Entry 6C23 (electron microscopy, 3.90 A resolution); this record covers chains P and Q of the 12 polymer chains in the assembly.

== Chain P ==
Molecule: Zinc finger protein AEBP2
Source organism: Homo sapiens
UniProtKB: Q6ZN18 (AEBP2_HUMAN); residues 1-295 here correspond to UniProt positions 209-503 (UniProt number = residue number + 208)
Amino-acid sequence (295 residues; row label = number of the first residue in the row):
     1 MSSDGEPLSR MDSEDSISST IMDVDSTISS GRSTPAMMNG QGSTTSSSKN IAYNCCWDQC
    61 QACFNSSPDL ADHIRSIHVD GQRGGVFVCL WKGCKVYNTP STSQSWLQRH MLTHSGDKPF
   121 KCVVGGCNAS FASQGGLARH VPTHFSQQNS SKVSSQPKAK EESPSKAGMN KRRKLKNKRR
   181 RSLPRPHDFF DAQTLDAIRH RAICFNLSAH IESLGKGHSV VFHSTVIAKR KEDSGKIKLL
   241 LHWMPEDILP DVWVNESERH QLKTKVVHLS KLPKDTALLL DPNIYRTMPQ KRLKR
Not modelled in the structure: 1-231
UniProt features mapped onto this chain:
  - zinc finger: Tyr-53 to His-78 (C2H2-type 1), Lys-92 to His-114 (C2H2-type 2), Phe-120 to His-144 (C2H2-type 3)
  - region: Thr-287 to Arg-295 (Important for nucleosome binding activity of the PRC2 complex)
  - modified residue (Phosphoserine): Ser-2, Ser-3, Ser-182

== Chain Q ==
Molecule: Polycomb protein SUZ12
Source organism: Homo sapiens
UniProtKB: Q15022 (SUZ12_HUMAN); residue numbers follow UniProt; this construct covers 1-739
Amino-acid sequence (739 residues; each row starts with the number of its first residue):
     1 MAPQKHGGGG GGGSGPSAGS GGGGFGGSAA VAAATASGGK SGGGSCGGGG SYSASSSSSA
    61 AAAAGAAVLP VKKPKMEHVQ ADHELFLQAF EKPTQIYRFL RTRNLIAPIF LHRTLTYMSH
   121 RNSRTNIKRK TFKVDDMLSK VEKMKGEQES HSLSAHLQLT FTGFFHKNDK PSPNSENEQN
   181 SVTLEVLLVK VCHKKRKDVS CPIRQVPTGK KQVPLNPDLN QTKPGNFPSL AVSSNEFEPS
   241 NSHMVKSYSL LFRVTRPGRR EFNGMINGET NENIDVNEEL PARRKRNRED GEKTFVAQMT
   301 VFDKNRRLQL LDGEYEVAMQ EMEECPISKK RATWETILDG KRLPPFETFS QGPTLQFTLR
   361 WTGETNDKST APIAKPLATR NSESLHQENK PGSVKPTQTI AVKESLTTDL QTRKEKDTPN
   421 ENRQKLRIFY QFLYNNNTRQ QTEARDDLHC PWCTLNCRKL YSLLKHLKLC HSRFIFNYVY
   481 HPKGARIDVS INECYDGSYA GNPQDIHRQP GFAFSRNGPV KRTPITHILV CRPKRTKASM
   541 SEFLESEDGE VEQQRTYSSG HNRLYFHSDT CLPLRPQEME VDSEDEKDPE WLREKTITQI
   601 EEFSDVNEGE KEVMKLWNLH VMKHGFIADN QMNHACMLFV ENYGQKIIKK NLCRNFMLHL
   661 VSMHDFNLIS IMSIDKAVTK LREMQQKLEK GESASPANEE ITEEQNGTAN GFSEINSKEK
   721 ALETDSVSGV SKQSKKQKL
Not modelled in the structure: 1-80, 147-739

== Interface between chain P and chain Q ==
Contacting residue pairs (16; chain P residue first):
  Leu-239(P) / Ile-96(Q)  hydrophobic
  Met-244(P) / Lys-92(Q)
  Met-244(P) / Ile-96(Q)  hydrophobic
  Asp-247(P) / Gln-95(Q)
  Asp-247(P) / Phe-99(Q)
  Ile-248(P) / Gln-95(Q)
  Asp-251(P) / Gln-95(Q)  hydrogen bond
  Val-266(P) / Arg-101(Q)  hydrogen bond (backbone-side chain)
  Lys-271(P) / Thr-102(Q)  hydrogen bond
  Leu-272(P) / Leu-105(Q)
  Leu-278(P) / Ile-106(Q)  hydrophobic
  Ile-284(P) / Phe-99(Q)  hydrophobic
  Ile-284(P) / Arg-103(Q)
  Tyr-285(P) / Arg-103(Q)  hydrogen bond (backbone-side chain)
  Tyr-285(P) / Ala-107(Q)
  Arg-286(P) / Arg-103(Q)
Interface residues without a listed pair, chain P (15 interface residues in all): Val-267, Asp-281, Pro-282
Interface residues without a listed pair, chain Q (11 interface residues in all): Arg-98

== In short ==
15 residues of chain P face 11 of chain Q across their interface; the contacts include 4 hydrogen bonds. Among
the polar pairs are Asp-251(P)/Gln-95(Q), Val-266(P)/Arg-101(Q) and Lys-271(P)/Thr-102(Q).
Here chain P is Zinc finger protein AEBP2 and chain Q is Polycomb protein SUZ12, both from Homo sapiens. Entry
6C23 (Cryo-EM structure of PRC2 bound to cofactors AEBP2 and JARID2 in the Compact Active State) was
determined by electron microscopy (same publication as 6C24).
